PDB entry 8G2M | X-ray diffraction, 1.80 A resolution | chains F and L of the 3 polymer chains in the assembly

== Chain F ==
Molecule: masking peptide
Sequence (9 residues; numbered 1 to 9; the number before each row is that of its first residue):
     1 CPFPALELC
Disulfides: Cys1-Cys9

== Chain L ==
Molecule: Light chain of humanized IgG
Source organism: Mus musculus
Sequence (202 residues; numbered 9 to 213; 3 numbers in that range are skipped by the numbering (no residue carries them; nothing is unmodelled there); the number before each row is that of its first residue):
     9 PDFQSVTPKE KVTITCSAN
    31 GYMYWYQQKP DQSPKLWVHG TSNLASGVPS RFSGSGSGTD FTLTINSLEA EDAATYYCHH
    91 WSNTQWTFGG GTKVEIKRTV AAPSVFIFPP SDEQLKSGTA SVVCLLNNFY PREAKVQWKV
   151 DNALQSGNSQ ESVTEQDSKD STYSLSSTLT LSKADYEKHK VYACEVTHQG LSSPVTKSFN
   211 RGE
Disulfides: Cys24-Cys88, Cys134-Cys194

== Chain F / chain L interface ==
Pairs across the interface - 5 pairs, chain F then chain L:
  Pro2(F) - Trp91(L)  hydrogen bond (backbone-side chain)
  Pro2(F) - Asn93(L)
  Phe3(F) - Trp91(L)
  Pro4(F) - Trp91(L)
  Pro4(F) - Trp96(L)
Interface residues without a listed pair, chain F (4 interface residues in all): Cys1
Interface residues without a listed pair, chain L (4 interface residues in all): Thr94

== Summary ==
Chain F and chain L each contribute 4 residues to their interface, with 1 hydrogen bond. The hydrogen-bonded
pair is Pro2(F)-Trp91(L).
Chain F is masking peptide and chain L is Light chain of humanized IgG (Mus musculus); the structure, The
tumor activated anti-CTLA-4 monoclonal antibody XTX101 demonstrates tumor-growth inhibition and
tumor-selective pharmacodynamics in mouse models ..., was determined by X-ray diffraction together with 8G8N
from the same study.
